Entry 1RVA (X-ray diffraction, 2.00 A resolution); this record covers chains A and B of the 4 polymer chains in the assembly.

Chain A (and B):
Protein: Protein (eco rv (e.c.3.1.21.4))
From: Escherichia coli
Notes: chain B of this document is another copy of the same molecule, construct and numbering; everything in this record applies to it too
UniProt: P04390 (T2E5_ECOLI); residues 2-245 here correspond to UniProt positions 1-244 (UniProt number = residue number - 1)
Chain sequence (244 residues; each row starts with the number of its first residue):
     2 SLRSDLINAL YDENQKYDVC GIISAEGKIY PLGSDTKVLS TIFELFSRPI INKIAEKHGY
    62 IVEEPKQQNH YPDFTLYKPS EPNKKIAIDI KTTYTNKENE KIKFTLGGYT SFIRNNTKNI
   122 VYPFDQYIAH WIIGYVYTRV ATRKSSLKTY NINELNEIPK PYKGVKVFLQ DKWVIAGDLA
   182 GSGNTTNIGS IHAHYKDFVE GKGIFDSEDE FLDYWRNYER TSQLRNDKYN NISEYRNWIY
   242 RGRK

How chain A and chain B interact:
Pairs across the interface - 89 pairs, chain A then chain B:
  Glu14(A) - Lys29(B)  salt bridge
  Glu14(A) - Tyr31(B)  hydrogen bond
  Lys17(A) - Glu27(B)
  Tyr18(A) - Ser25(B)
  Tyr18(A) - Glu27(B)
  Tyr18(A) - Lys29(B)
  Tyr18(A) - Tyr31(B)
  Asp19(A) - Ser25(B)
  Asp19(A) - Ala26(B)  hydrogen bond (backbone-backbone)
  Asp19(A) - Glu27(B)  hydrogen bond (backbone-side chain)
  Val20(A) - Ile24(B)
  Val20(A) - Ser25(B)
  Cys21(A) - Ile24(B)  hydrogen bond (backbone-backbone)
  Cys21(A) - Ser25(B)
  Cys21(A) - Ala26(B)
  Gly22(A) - Ile23(B)
  Gly22(A) - Ile24(B)  hydrogen bond (backbone-backbone)
  Ile23(A) - Val20(B)  hydrophobic
  Ile23(A) - Gly22(B)
  Ile23(A) - Ile23(B)  hydrophobic
  Ile23(A) - Ile43(B)
  Ile24(A) - Val20(B)
  Ile24(A) - Cys21(B)  hydrogen bond (backbone-backbone)
  Ile24(A) - Gly22(B)  hydrogen bond (backbone-backbone)
  Ile24(A) - Leu156(B)  hydrophobic
  Ser25(A) - Tyr18(B)
  Ser25(A) - Asp19(B)
  Ser25(A) - Val20(B)
  Ser25(A) - Cys21(B)
  Ser25(A) - Leu156(B)
  Ala26(A) - Asp19(B)  hydrogen bond (backbone-backbone)
  Ala26(A) - Cys21(B)
  Ala26(A) - Leu156(B)
  Glu27(A) - Lys17(B)
  Glu27(A) - Tyr18(B)
  Glu27(A) - Asp19(B)  hydrogen bond (side chain-backbone)
  Lys29(A) - Glu14(B)  salt bridge
  Lys29(A) - Tyr18(B)
  Tyr31(A) - Glu14(B)  hydrogen bond
  Tyr31(A) - Tyr18(B)
  Tyr31(A) - Phe47(B)
  Tyr31(A) - Pro50(B)  hydrophobic
  Pro32(A) - Leu46(B)
  Leu33(A) - Leu46(B)  hydrophobic
  Gly34(A) - Leu46(B)
  Asp36(A) - Gln69(B)
  Thr37(A) - Gln69(B)  hydrogen bond (backbone-side chain)
  Lys38(A) - Ser41(B)
  Lys38(A) - Thr42(B)  hydrogen bond (backbone-side chain)
  Lys38(A) - Glu45(B)  salt bridge
  Val39(A) - Thr42(B)
  Thr42(A) - Lys38(B)
  Thr42(A) - Val39(B)
  Thr42(A) - Thr42(B)  hydrogen bond
  Ile43(A) - Ile23(B)
  Leu46(A) - Ile23(B)  hydrophobic
  Leu46(A) - Pro32(B)
  Leu46(A) - Leu33(B)  hydrophobic
  Leu46(A) - Gly34(B)
  Phe47(A) - Tyr31(B)
  Arg49(A) - Ser146(B)
  Arg49(A) - Ser147(B)  hydrogen bond (side chain-backbone)
  Arg49(A) - Leu148(B)
  Pro50(A) - Tyr31(B)  hydrophobic
  Pro50(A) - Leu148(B)
  Pro50(A) - Thr150(B)
  Asn53(A) - Leu148(B)
  Lys67(A) - Arg144(B)
  Gln69(A) - Asp36(B)
  Gln69(A) - Thr37(B)  hydrogen bond
  Gln69(A) - Arg140(B)  hydrogen bond
  Tyr95(A) - Gln69(B)
  Arg140(A) - Lys67(B)  hydrogen bond (side chain-backbone)
  Arg140(A) - Gln69(B)
  Thr143(A) - Arg49(B)
  Thr143(A) - Glu65(B)
  Lys145(A) - Glu57(B)
  Ser147(A) - Arg49(B)  hydrogen bond (backbone-side chain)
  Leu148(A) - Arg49(B)
  Leu148(A) - Pro50(B)
  Leu148(A) - Asn53(B)
  Thr150(A) - Pro50(B)
  Ile153(A) - Ile153(B)  hydrophobic
  Leu156(A) - Ile24(B)  hydrophobic
  Leu156(A) - Ser25(B)
  Leu156(A) - Ala26(B)
  Leu156(A) - Gly28(B)
  Asn157(A) - Ala26(B)
  Asn185(A) - Asn185(B)
Other interface residues (no listed pair), chain A (48 interface residues in all): Gly28, Ile30, Glu65, Tyr138, Lys149, Lys161, Thr186
Other interface residues (no listed pair), chain B (50 interface residues in all): Ile30, Tyr138, Lys149, Asn157, Lys161, Thr186

Summary:
Chain A and chain B form an interface of 48 and 50 residues respectively; the contacts include 18 hydrogen
bonds and 3 salt bridges. Polar pairs include Glu14(A)-Lys29(B), Lys38(A)-Glu45(B) and Glu14(A)-Tyr31(B).
Both chains are Protein (eco rv (e.c.3.1.21.4)) (Escherichia coli). Entry 1RVA (MG2+ binding to the active
site of eco rv endonuclease: A crystallographic study of complexes with ...) was determined by X-ray
diffraction, deposited together with 1RVB and 1RVC.
